1SIE - chains B and C of the 6 polymer chains in the assembly; structure by X-ray diffraction, 3.65 A resolution.

== Chain B (and C) ==
Name: Polyomavirus coat protein VP1
Source organism: Mouse polyomavirus (strain p16 small-plaque)
Notes: chain C of this document is another copy of the same molecule, construct and numbering; everything in this record applies to it too
UniProtKB: P49302 (COA1_POVMP); numbering as in UniProt (aligned over 1-383)
Amino-acid sequence (383 residues; numbered 1 to 383; the number before each row is that of its first residue):
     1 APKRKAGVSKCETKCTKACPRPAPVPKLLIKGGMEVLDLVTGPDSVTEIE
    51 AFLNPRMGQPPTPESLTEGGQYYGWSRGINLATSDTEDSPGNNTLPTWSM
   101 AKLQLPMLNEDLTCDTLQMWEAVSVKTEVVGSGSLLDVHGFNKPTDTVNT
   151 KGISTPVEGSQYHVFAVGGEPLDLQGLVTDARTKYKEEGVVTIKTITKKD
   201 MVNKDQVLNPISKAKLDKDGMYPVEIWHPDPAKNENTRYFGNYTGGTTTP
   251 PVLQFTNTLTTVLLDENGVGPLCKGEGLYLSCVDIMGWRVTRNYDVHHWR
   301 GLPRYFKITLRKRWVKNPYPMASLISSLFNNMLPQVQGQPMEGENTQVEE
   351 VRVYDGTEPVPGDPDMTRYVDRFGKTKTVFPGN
Not modelled in the structure: 1-16 (chain C: 1-16, 374-383)
Sequence notes: conflict Ala6 (Ser in P49302)

== Chain B / chain C interface ==
Pairs across the interface (133; chain B residue first):
  Lys17(B) with Cys114(C)
  Cys19(B) with Asp111(C); Cys114(C), disulfide; Thr116(C)
  Pro20(B) with Thr116(C), hydrogen bond (backbone-side chain); Trp314(C)
  Arg21(B) with Asp115(C), salt bridge
  Pro22(B) with Thr116(C); Trp314(C); Val315(C), hydrophobic
  Ala23(B) with Arg313(C)
  Val25(B) with Asn267(C)
  Pro26(B) with Asn267(C)
  Lys31(B) with Lys233(C); Asn234(C)
  Met34(B) with Tyr369(C)
  Leu37(B) with Tyr369(C)
  Asp38(B) with Tyr369(C)
  Glu50(B) with Lys233(C)
  Phe52(B) with Leu208(C), hydrophobic; Pro210(C), hydrophobic
  Asn54(B) with Val207(C); Leu208(C)
  Pro55(B) with Val207(C)
  Pro61(B) with Asn203(C), hydrogen bond (backbone-side chain)
  Pro63(B) with Asn203(C)
  Glu64(B) with Asn203(C)
  Leu66(B) with Ala181(C), hydrophobic; Arg182(C); Asn203(C)
  Gly70(B) with Arg182(C), hydrogen bond (backbone-side chain)
  Gln71(B) with Asn203(C); Gln206(C)
  Tyr73(B) with Asn203(C); Gln206(C); Val207(C), hydrophobic
  Trp75(B) with Thr179(C); Gln206(C)
  Gln104(B) with Tyr369(C); Asp371(C)
  Leu105(B) with Tyr369(C)
  Pro106(B) with Arg368(C); Tyr369(C)
  Met107(B) with Thr367(C); Arg368(C), hydrogen bond (backbone-backbone); Tyr369(C); Val370(C), hydrophobic; Phe373(C), hydrophobic
  Lys126(B) with Glu266(C), salt bridge
  Glu128(B) with Tyr239(C), hydrogen bond
  Val130(B) with Leu177(C); Pro229(C)
  Gly131(B) with His228(C)
  Ser132(B) with Tyr243(C)
  Gly133(B) with Tyr162(C); His228(C)
  Ser134(B) with Leu177(C); Val178(C); Thr179(C), hydrogen bond (side chain-backbone); Glu225(C); His228(C)
  Leu135(B) with Tyr243(C), hydrogen bond (backbone-side chain)
  Leu136(B) with Ser160(C); Glu225(C); Tyr243(C), hydrophobic; Trp299(C)
  Asp137(B) with Asp88(C); Thr179(C), hydrogen bond; Tyr185(C); Glu225(C)
  Val138(B) with Leu81(C); Trp288(C), hydrophobic; Trp299(C), hydrophobic
  His139(B) with Asn80(C); Leu81(C); Ala82(C); Asp88(C), salt bridge; Pro90(C); Glu225(C), salt bridge
  Gly140(B) with Ala82(C); Asp88(C)
  Phe141(B) with Thr83(C)
  Thr145(B) with His297(C)
  Asp146(B) with Asp295(C)
  Asn149(B) with Tyr294(C)
  Lys151(B) with Asp295(C)
  Gly152(B) with Ile79(C); Leu81(C); Asp295(C), hydrogen bond (backbone-backbone); His297(C)
  Ile153(B) with Ile79(C), hydrophobic; Leu81(C); His297(C)
  Ser154(B) with Leu81(C)
  Pro156(B) with Thr247(C)
  Glu158(B) with Gly246(C); Thr247(C), hydrogen bond
  Pro250(B) with Gly245(C); Gly246(C); Thr249(C)
  Pro251(B) with Tyr243(C), hydrophobic; Thr244(C); Gly245(C), hydrogen bond (backbone-backbone); Gly246(C)
  Val252(B) with Tyr243(C); Thr244(C)
  Leu253(B) with Asn242(C); Tyr243(C), hydrogen bond (backbone-backbone)
  Gln254(B) with Gly241(C); Asn242(C)
  Phe255(B) with Tyr162(C); Val164(C), hydrophobic; Tyr239(C); Phe240(C); Gly241(C), hydrogen bond (backbone-backbone)
  Thr256(B) with Tyr239(C), hydrogen bond (side chain-backbone); Phe240(C)
  Asn257(B) with Thr237(C); Arg238(C); Tyr239(C), hydrogen bond (side chain-backbone)
  Thr258(B) with Tyr239(C); Phe240(C)
  Glu276(B) with Val370(C)
  Arg289(B) with Asp85(C), salt bridge
  Arg300(B) with Leu177(C); Val178(C), hydrogen bond (side chain-backbone); Gln206(C), hydrogen bond (side chain-backbone)
  Leu302(B) with Leu177(C), hydrophobic
  Pro303(B) with Leu177(C); Leu208(C)
  Tyr305(B) with Pro231(C), hydrogen bond (side chain-backbone); Lys233(C)
  Lys307(B) with Glu266(C), salt bridge
Interface residues without a listed pair, chain B (72 interface residues in all): Glu48, Tyr72, Gly74, Thr155, Val157
Interface residues without a listed pair, chain C (69 interface residues in all): Ser84, Thr94, Lys143, Asp180, Thr183, Val202, Lys204, Val224, Lys316
Inter-chain disulfides: Cys19(B)-Cys114(C)

== Overview ==
72 residues of chain B and 69 residues of chain C are in contact; the contacts include 1 disulfide bond, 18
hydrogen bonds and 6 salt bridges. Polar contacts include Arg21(B)-Asp115(C), Lys126(B)-Glu266(C) and
His139(B)-Asp88(C).
Chain B and chain C are both Polyomavirus coat protein VP1 (Mouse polyomavirus (strain p16 small-plaque)); the
structure, Murine polyomavirus complexed with a disialylated oligosaccharide, was determined by X-ray
diffraction together with 1SID from the same study.
